PDB entry 3NZW | X-ray diffraction, 2.50 A resolution | chains F and G of the 30 polymer chains in the assembly

== Chain F ==
Protein: Proteasome component C1
From: Saccharomyces cerevisiae
Notes: EC 3.4.25.1
Reference sequence: P21242 (PSA3_YEAST); the construct lacks a stretch of the UniProt sequence and is renumbered around it, so the offset changes along the chain: 1-180 = UniProt 1-180; 184-199 = UniProt 187-202; 201-206 = UniProt 203-208; 207-218 = UniProt 211-222; 1 more segments
Sequence (288 residues; numbered 1 to 281 plus 11 insertion-coded residues; 4 numbers in that range are skipped by the numbering (no residue carries them; nothing is unmodelled there); the number before each row is that of its first residue; a row labelled like 18A-18F holds insertion residues (18A, then the next letters in order)):
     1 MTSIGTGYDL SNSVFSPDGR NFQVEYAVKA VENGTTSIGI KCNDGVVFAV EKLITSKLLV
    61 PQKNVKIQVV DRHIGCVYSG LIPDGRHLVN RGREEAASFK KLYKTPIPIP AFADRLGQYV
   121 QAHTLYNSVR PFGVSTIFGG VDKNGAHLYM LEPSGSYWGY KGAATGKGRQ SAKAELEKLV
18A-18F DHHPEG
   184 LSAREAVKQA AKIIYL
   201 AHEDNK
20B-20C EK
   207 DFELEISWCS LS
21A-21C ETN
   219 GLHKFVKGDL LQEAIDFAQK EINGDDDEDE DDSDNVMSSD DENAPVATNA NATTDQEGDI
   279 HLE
Disordered / not traced: 1-4, 242-281

== Chain G ==
Protein: Proteasome component C7-alpha
From: Saccharomyces cerevisiae
Notes: EC 3.4.25.1
Reference sequence: P21243 (PSA6_YEAST); the construct lacks a stretch of the UniProt sequence and is renumbered around it, so the offset changes along the chain: -3 to 34 = UniProt 1-38; 35-143 = UniProt 40-148; 144-179 = UniProt 150-185; 186-218 = UniProt 199-231; 1 more segments
Sequence (252 residues; each row starts with the number of its first residue; note: 6 numbers in that range are skipped by the numbering (no residue carries them; nothing is unmodelled there); a row labelled like 17A-17E holds insertion residues (17A, then the next letters in order); numbers below 1 keep their minus sign (Met-3 is residue -3)):
    -3 MSGAAAASAA GYDRHITIFS PEGRLYQVEY AFKATNQT
   34A N
    35 INSLAVRGKD CTVVISQKKV PDKLLDPTTV SYIFCISRTI GMVVNGPIPD ARNAALRAKA
    95 EAAEFRYKYG YDMPCDVLAK RMANLSQIYT QRAYMRPLGV ILTFVSVDE
   14A E
   144 LGPSIYKTDP AGYYVGYKAT ATGPKQQEIT TNLENH
17A-17E FKKSK
18A-18D IDHI
   184 N
18G-18H EE
   18M S
   186 WEKVVEFAIT HMIDALGTEF SKNDLEVGVA TKD
   220 KFFTLSAENI EERLVAIAEQ D
Disordered / not traced: -3 to 5

== Interface between chain F and chain G ==
Residue-residue contacts - 61 pairs, chain F then chain G:
  Thr6(F) with His11(G)
  Gly7(F) with His11(G)
  Tyr8(F) with Arg10(G); His11(G); Tyr26(G)
  Ser13(F) with Arg130(G)
  Val14(F) with His11(G); Gln23(G)
  Phe15(F) with Gln23(G), hydrogen bond (backbone-side chain); Tyr26(G); Ala27(G), hydrophobic; Arg130(G); Pro131(G); Gly133(G)
  Ser16(F) with Tyr26(G)
  Pro17(F) with Tyr26(G)
  Asp18A(F) with Lys57(G), salt bridge
  Gly19(F) with Tyr26(G); Ala30(G); Gln33(G)
  Lys41(F) with Asp60(G), salt bridge
  Gln118(F) with Arg86(G), hydrogen bond (side chain-backbone); Asn87(G); Leu90(G)
  Gln121(F) with Pro83(G); Asp84(G); Asn87(G), hydrogen bond; Arg130(G)
  Thr124(F) with Arg130(G), hydrogen bond (backbone-side chain)
  Leu125(F) with Asn87(G); Tyr128(G); Arg130(G); Leu132(G), hydrophobic
  Tyr126(F) with Tyr128(G); Met129(G), hydrophobic
  Ser154(F) with Pro83(G)
  Gly155(F) with Pro83(G)
  Ser156(F) with Ile82(G)
  Tyr157(F) with Arg86(G), hydrogen bond (backbone-side chain)
  Trp158(F) with Leu59(G), hydrophobic; Thr63(G); Val64(G), hydrophobic; Ser65(G); Tyr66(G); Ile82(G), hydrophobic; Arg86(G)
  Gly159(F) with Leu59(G); Asp60(G), hydrogen bond (backbone-backbone); Thr63(G), hydrogen bond (backbone-side chain)
  Tyr160(F) with Leu58(G); Leu59(G); Asp60(G)
  Lys161(F) with Lys57(G); Leu58(G), hydrogen bond (backbone-backbone); Leu59(G)
  Gly162(F) with Leu58(G), hydrogen bond (backbone-backbone)
  Lys173(F) with Leu58(G)
  Leu176(F) with Leu58(G), hydrophobic
  Glu177(F) with Lys57(G), salt bridge; Leu58(G)
  Val180(F) with Leu58(G), hydrophobic
Other interface residues (no listed pair), chain F (33 interface residues in all): Gly5, Asp18, Asp114, Tyr149
Other interface residues (no listed pair), chain G (30 interface residues in all): Lys29, Asp56, Pro61

== Summary ==
Chain F and chain G form an interface of 33 and 30 residues respectively; the contacts include 9 hydrogen
bonds and 3 salt bridges. Polar pairs include Asp18A(F)-Lys57(G), Lys41(F)-Asp60(G) and Glu177(F)-Lys57(G).
Here chain F is Proteasome component C1 and chain G is Proteasome component C7-alpha, both from Saccharomyces
cerevisiae. Entry 3NZW (Crystal structure of the yeast 20S proteasome in complex with 2b) was determined by
X-ray diffraction (same publication as 3NZJ and 3NZX).
